Entry 7TL0 (electron microscopy, 3.06 A resolution); this record covers chains A and K of the 15 polymer chains in the assembly.

Chain A:
Name: Fusion glycoprotein F0
From: Human metapneumovirus
Reference sequence: H6X1Z0 (H6X1Z0_9MONO); numbering as in UniProt (aligned over 1-490)
Chain sequence (551 residues; numbered 1 to 551; the number before each row is that of its first residue):
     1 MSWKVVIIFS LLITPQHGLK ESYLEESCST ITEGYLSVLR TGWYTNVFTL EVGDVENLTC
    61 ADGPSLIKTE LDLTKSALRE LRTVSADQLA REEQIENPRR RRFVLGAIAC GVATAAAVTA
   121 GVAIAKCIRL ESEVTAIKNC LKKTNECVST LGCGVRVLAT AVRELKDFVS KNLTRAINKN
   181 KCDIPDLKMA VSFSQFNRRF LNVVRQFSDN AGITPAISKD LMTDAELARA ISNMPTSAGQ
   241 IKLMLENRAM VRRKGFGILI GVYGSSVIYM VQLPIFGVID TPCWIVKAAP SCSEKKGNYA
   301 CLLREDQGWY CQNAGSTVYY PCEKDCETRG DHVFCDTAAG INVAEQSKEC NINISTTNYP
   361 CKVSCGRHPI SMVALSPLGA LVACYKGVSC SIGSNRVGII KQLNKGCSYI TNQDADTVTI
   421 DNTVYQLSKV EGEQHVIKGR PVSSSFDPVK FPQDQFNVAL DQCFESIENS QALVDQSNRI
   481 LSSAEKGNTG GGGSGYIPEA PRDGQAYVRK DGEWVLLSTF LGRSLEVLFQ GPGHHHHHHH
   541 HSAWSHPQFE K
Disordered / not traced: 1-18, 89-102, 466-551
Differences from the reference sequence: engineered mutation R100 (Gln in H6X1Z0), R101 (Ser in H6X1Z0), C110 (Leu in H6X1Z0), C127 (Thr in H6X1Z0), C140 (Ala in H6X1Z0), C147 (Ala in H6X1Z0), C153 (Asn in H6X1Z0), P185 (Ala in H6X1Z0), K219 (Leu in H6X1Z0), I231 (Val in H6X1Z0), C322 (Asn in H6X1Z0), C365 (Thr in H6X1Z0), Q453 (Glu in H6X1Z0), C463 (Val in H6X1Z0); expression tag (491-551)
Cystine bridges: C28-C407, C60-C182, C110-C322, C127-C153, C140-C147, C283-C311, C292-C301, C326-C335, C350-C361, C365-C463, C384-C390
Covalent attachments: N-acetylglucosamine (NAG) linked to N57, N172, N353
From the paper describing this entry:
  - post-translational modification sites: N57, N172

Chain K:
Name: MPE8 Fab light chain
From: Homo sapiens
Notes: antibody fragment or engineered binder
Chain sequence (216 residues; row label = number of the first residue in the row):
     1 QSVVTQPPSV SGAPGQRVTI SCTGSSSNIG AGYDVHWYQQ LPGTAPKLLI YDNNNRPSGV
    61 PDRFSASKSG TSASLAITGL QAEDEADYYC QSYDRSLSGV FGTGTKVTVL GQPKAAPSVT
   121 LFPPSSEELQ ANKATLVCLI SDFYPGAVTV AWKADSSPVK AGVETTTPSK QSNNKYAASS
   181 YLSLTPEQWK SHKSYSCQVT HEGSTVEKTV APTECS
Disordered / not traced: 1-2, 110-216
Cystine bridges: C22-C90

How chain A and chain K interact:
Pairs across the interface - 9 pairs, chain A then chain K:
  R156(A) - A31(K)  hydrogen bond (side chain-backbone)
  R156(A) - G32(K)
  N233(A) - R95(K)  hydrogen bond (backbone-side chain)
  M234(A) - R95(K)  hydrogen bond (backbone-side chain)
  P235(A) - A31(K)
  P235(A) - G32(K)
  P235(A) - Y33(K)
  T236(A) - Y33(K)  hydrogen bond (backbone-side chain)
  S237(A) - Y93(K)
Interface residues without a listed pair, chain A (7 interface residues in all): A238
Interface residues without a listed pair, chain K (6 interface residues in all): G30

In short:
The interface between chain A and chain K involves 7 residues on one side and 6 on the other; the contacts
include 4 hydrogen bonds. Polar contacts include R156(A)-A31(K), N233(A)-R95(K) and M234(A)-R95(K).
N-acetylglucosamine is covalently linked to N57(A), N172(A) and N353(A). The paper reports modification sites
N57(A) and N172(A).
Chain A is Fusion glycoprotein F0 (Human metapneumovirus) and chain K is MPE8 Fab light chain (Homo sapiens);
the structure, Cryo-EM structure of hMPV preF bound by Fabs MPE8 and SAN32-2, was determined by electron
microscopy, deposited together with 7TJQ.
